4TX3 - chains A and B; structure by X-ray diffraction, 2.50 A resolution.

[Chain A]
Protein: OxyB protein
From: Actinoplanes teichomyceticus
Notes: EC 1.14.14.1
UniProtKB: Q70AY8 (Q70AY8_ACTTI); residues 1-398 here = UniProt positions 1-398
Amino-acid sequence (404 residues; each row starts with the number of its first residue; numbers below 1 keep their minus sign (Gly-5 is residue -5)):
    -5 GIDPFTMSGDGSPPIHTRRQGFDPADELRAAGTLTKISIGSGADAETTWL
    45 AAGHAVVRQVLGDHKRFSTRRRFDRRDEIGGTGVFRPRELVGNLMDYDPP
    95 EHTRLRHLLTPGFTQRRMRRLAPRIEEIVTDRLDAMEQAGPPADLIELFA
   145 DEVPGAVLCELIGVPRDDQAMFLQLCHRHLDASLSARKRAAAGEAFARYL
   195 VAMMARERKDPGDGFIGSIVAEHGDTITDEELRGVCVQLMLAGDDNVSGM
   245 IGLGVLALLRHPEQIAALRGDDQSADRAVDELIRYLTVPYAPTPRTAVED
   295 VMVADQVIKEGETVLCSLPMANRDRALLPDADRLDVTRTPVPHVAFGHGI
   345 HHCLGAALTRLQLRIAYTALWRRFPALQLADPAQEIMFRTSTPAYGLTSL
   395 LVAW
Not modelled in the structure: -5 to 5, 33-40, 66-77
Sequence notes: expression tag (-5 to 0)
Metal / ion sites: heme Fe near Cys347 (its only coordinating residue here)
Ligand contacts: heme (HEM): Leu88, Met89, His96, Arg100, Leu152, Leu155, Leu233, Ala236, Gly237, Asn240, Val241, Met244, Pro283, Pro286, Thr287, Arg289, Leu312, Ala339, Phe340, Gly341, Ile344, His345, His346, Cys347, Leu348, Gly349, Leu352, Thr353, Gln356

[Chain B]
Protein: Peptide synthetase, module 7
From: Actinoplanes teichomyceticus
UniProtKB: Q6ZZJ3 (Q6ZZJ3_ACTTI); residues 3-467 here correspond to UniProt positions 1047-1511 (UniProt number = residue number + 1044)
Amino-acid sequence (481 residues; each row starts with the number of its first residue; numbers below 1 keep their minus sign (Gly-1 is residue -1)):
    -1 GAMGRPALEAVTRPERVPLTARQLRAWLLARPSEETRGRHLSVALRLRGR
    49 LDVAALEAALRDVAARHEILRTTFPGDAQTVHQHIHDAAPVRLTPVPATE
    99 EDLPARLAERGEQLFDLTRDMPWRCELFALSEKEHVLSVTVHRIAADDDS
   149 MDVFFRDLAAAYGARRAGRAPERAPLALQFADYAIWEQRLLDGEREQDSL
   199 INDQITFWRNHLAGIDQETVLPFDRARPAIPSRRAGTVALRLDAGPHARL
   249 AEAVESAGADMPQLVQAALAMLLTRYGAGTDLVIGTTLPRDEDLIDLEPM
   299 IGPFARPFPVRTDLSADPTFLEVVARVQEAVREARQHLDVPFEKIPELLA
   349 LPGSLSRHPVYQVGLQVREEDNGAWDAAELPALRTSVEPTGVEAIELDLA
   399 FALTERRNDDDDEDGIEGALHYAADLFDHDTAASLARRLVRVLEQVAEDP
   449 GRRISDLDILLDDAERGAPLESAWSHPQFEK
Not modelled in the structure: 370-375, 462-479
Sequence notes: expression tag (-1 to 2, 468-479)

[Chain A / chain B interface]
Pairs across the interface - 28 pairs, chain A then chain B:
  Arg126(A) - Glu377(B)  salt bridge
  Ala129(A) - Glu377(B)
  Gln132(A) - Arg46(B)
  Gln132(A) - Ala380(B)
  Gln132(A) - Leu381(B)  hydrogen bond (side chain-backbone)
  Gln132(A) - Arg382(B)  hydrogen bond
  Leu142(A) - Glu377(B)
  Pro159(A) - Glu170(B)
  Arg160(A) - Arg167(B)
  Arg160(A) - Glu170(B)
  Asp161(A) - Ala158(B)
  Asp161(A) - Ala162(B)
  Asp161(A) - Arg167(B)  salt bridge
  Asp161(A) - Pro169(B)
  Asp161(A) - Glu170(B)  hydrogen bond (side chain-backbone)
  Asp161(A) - Arg171(B)  hydrogen bond (backbone-side chain)
  Asp162(A) - Glu170(B)
  Asp162(A) - Arg171(B)  salt bridge
  Asp162(A) - Ala172(B)  hydrogen bond (side chain-backbone)
  Met165(A) - Arg171(B)  hydrogen bond
  Arg181(A) - Glu290(B)  salt bridge
  Arg181(A) - Asp291(B)  salt bridge
  Lys182(A) - Glu290(B)  salt bridge
  Ala185(A) - Ile293(B)
  Glu188(A) - Ile293(B)
  Ala189(A) - Ile293(B)
  Arg192(A) - Asp294(B)  salt bridge
  Arg200(A) - Ala172(B)
Other interface residues (no listed pair), chain A (18 interface residues in all): Ala133, Tyr193
Other interface residues (no listed pair), chain B (18 interface residues in all): Arg64, Ala168

[Overview]
Chain A and chain B each contribute 18 residues to their interface; the contacts include 6 hydrogen bonds and
7 salt bridges. Among the polar pairs are Arg126(A)-Glu377(B), Asp161(A)-Arg167(B) and Asp162(A)-Arg171(B).
Bound to chain A: heme.
Here chain A is OxyB protein and chain B is Peptide synthetase, module 7, both from Actinoplanes
teichomyceticus. Entry 4TX3 (Complex of the X-domain and OxyB from Teicoplanin Biosynthesis) was determined by
X-ray diffraction, deposited together with 4TX2.
